4KHP - chains A and J of the 22 polymer chains in the assembly; structure by X-ray diffraction, 3.10 A resolution.

[Chain A]
Molecule: 16S Ribosomal RNA
Organism: Thermus thermophilus
Sequence (1506 nucleotides; numbered 6 to 1511; the number before each row is that of its first residue):
     6 UGGAGAGUUUGAUCCUGGCUCAGGGUGAACGCUGGCGGCGUGCCUAAGAC
    56 AUGCAAGUCGUGCGGGCCGCGGGAUUUUACUCCGUGGUCAGCGGCGGACG
   106 GGUGAGUAACGCGUGGGUGACCUACCCGGAAGAGGGGGACAACCCGGGGA
   156 AACUCGGGCUAAUCCCCCAUGUGGACCCGCCCCUUGGGGUGUGUCCAAAG
   206 GGCUUUGCCCGCUUCCGGAUGGGCCCGCGUCCCAUCAGCUAGUUGGUGGG
   256 GUAAUGGCCCACCAAGGCGACGACGGGUAGCCGGUCUGAGAGGAUGGCCG
   306 GCCACAGGGGCACUGAGACACGGGCCCCACUCCUACGGGAGGCAGCAGUU
   356 AGGAAUCUUCCGCAAUGGGCGCAAGCCUGACGGAGCGACGCCGCUUGGAG
   406 GAAGAAGCCCUUCGGGGUGUAAACUCCUGAACCCGGGACGAAACCCCCGA
   456 CGAGGGGACUGACGGUACCGGGGUAAUAGCGCCGGCCAACUCCGUGCCAG
   506 CAGCCGCGGUAAUACGGAGGGCGCGAGCGUUACCCGGAUUCACUGGGCGU
   556 AAAGGGCGUGUAGGCGGCCUGGGGCGUCCCAUGUGAAAGACCACGGCUCA
   606 ACCGUGGGGGAGCGUGGGAUACGCUCAGGCUAGACGGUGGGAGAGGGUGG
   656 UGGAAUUCCCGGAGUAGCGGUGAAAUGCGCAGAUACCGGGAGGAACGCCG
   706 AUGGCGAAGGCAGCCACCUGGUCCACCCGUGACGCUGAGGCGCGAAAGCG
   756 UGGGGAGCAAACCGGAUUAGAUACCCGGGUAGUCCACGCCCUAAACGAUG
   806 CGCGCUAGGUCUCUGGGUCUCCUGGGGGCCGAAGCUAACGCGUUAAGCGC
   856 GCCGCCUGGGGAGUACGGCCGCAAGGCUGAAACUCAAAGGAAUUGACGGG
   906 GGCCCGCACAAGCGGUGGAGCAUGUGGUUUAAUUCGAAGCAACGCGAAGA
   956 ACCUUACCAGGCCUUGACAUGCUAGGGAACCCGGGUGAAAGCCUGGGGUG
  1006 CCCCGCGAGGGGAGCCCUAGCACAGGUGCUGCAUGGCCGUCGUCAGCUCG
  1056 UGCCGUGAGGUGUUGGGUUAAGUCCCGCAACGAGCGCAACCCCCGCCGUU
  1106 AGUUGCCAGCGGUUCGGCCGGGCACUCUAACGGGACUGCCCGCGAAAGCG
  1156 GGAGGAAGGAGGGGACGACGUCUGGUCAGCAUGGCCCUUACGGCCUGGGC
  1206 GACACACGUGCUACAAUGCCCACUACAAAGCGAUGCCACCCGGCAACGGG
  1256 GAGCUAAUCGCAAAAAGGUGGGCCCAGUUCGGAUUGGGGUCUGCAACCCG
  1306 ACCCCAUGAAGCCGGAAUCGCUAGUAAUCGCGGAUCAGCCAUGCCGCGGU
  1356 GAAUACGUUCCCGGGCCUUGUACACACCGCCCGUCACGCCAUGGGAGCGG
  1406 GCUCUACCCGAAGUCGCCGGGAGCCUACGGGCAGGCGCCGAGGGUAGGGC
  1456 CCGUGACUGGGGCGAAGUCGUAACAAGGUAGCUGUACCGGAAGGUGCGGC
  1506 UGGAUC
Sequence notes: conflict A79 (G131378 in 55771382)

[Chain J]
Name: 30S Ribosomal protein S10
Organism: Thermus thermophilus
UniProt: Q5SHN7 (RS10_THET8); residues 3-100 here = UniProt positions 3-100
Chain sequence (98 residues; each row starts with the number of its first residue):
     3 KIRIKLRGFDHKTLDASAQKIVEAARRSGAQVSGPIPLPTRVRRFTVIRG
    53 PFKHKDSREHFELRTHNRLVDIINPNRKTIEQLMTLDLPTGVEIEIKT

[Chain A / chain J interface]
Pairs across the interface (72):
  G941(A) - Phe54(J)  sugar contact
  A942(A) - Phe54(J)  sugar contact
  A942(A) - Lys55(J)  hydrogen bond to the sugar
  A947(A) - Lys55(J)  salt bridge to the phosphate
  C950(A) - Lys55(J)  base contact
  C950(A) - Lys57(J)  salt bridge to the phosphate
  G951(A) - Pro53(J)  sugar contact
  G951(A) - Phe54(J)  base contact
  G951(A) - Lys55(J)  hydrogen bond to the sugar
  G951(A) - Lys57(J)  salt bridge to the phosphate
  A953(A) - Thr48(J)  base contact
  A953(A) - Arg60(J)  base contact
  G1041(A) - Pro53(J)  base contact
  C1042(A) - Arg51(J)  hydrogen bond to the sugar
  C1042(A) - Pro53(J)  base contact
  C1043(A) - Arg51(J)  sugar contact
  C1043(A) - Gly52(J)  sugar contact
  C1043(A) - His56(J)  hydrogen bond to the sugar
  C1043(A) - Ser59(J)  phosphate contact
  G1044(A) - Arg51(J)  phosphate contact
  G1044(A) - His56(J)  hydrogen bond to the sugar
  G1044(A) - Ser59(J)  hydrogen bond to the phosphate
  A1106(A) - Gly36(J)  hydrogen bond to the sugar
  A1106(A) - Pro37(J)  hydrogen bond to the sugar
  A1106(A) - Ile38(J)  sugar contact
  A1106(A) - Pro39(J)  base contact
  G1107(A) - Ser35(J)  sugar contact
  G1107(A) - Gly36(J)  hydrogen bond to the phosphate
  G1107(A) - Ile38(J)  sugar contact
  U1108(A) - Arg5(J)  base contact
  U1108(A) - Asp73(J)  base contact
  U1133(A) - Pro39(J)  hydrogen bond to the sugar
  U1133(A) - Leu40(J)  sugar contact
  U1133(A) - Pro41(J)  sugar contact
  A1134(A) - Pro39(J)  sugar contact
  A1134(A) - Leu40(J)  sugar contact
  A1134(A) - Pro41(J)  phosphate contact
  A1134(A) - Thr42(J)  hydrogen bond to the phosphate
  A1134(A) - Arg70(J)  hydrogen bond to the phosphate
  A1135(A) - His13(J)  hydrogen bond to the phosphate
  A1135(A) - Asp17(J)  sugar contact
  A1135(A) - His68(J)  salt bridge to the phosphate
  A1135(A) - Arg70(J)  salt bridge to the phosphate
  C1136(A) - His13(J)  salt bridge to the phosphate
  C1136(A) - Lys14(J)  phosphate contact
  C1171(A) - Arg51(J)  salt bridge to the phosphate
  C1171(A) - Glu61(J)  phosphate contact
  G1179(A) - His56(J)  base contact
  G1180(A) - Pro53(J)  base contact
  G1180(A) - Phe54(J)  sugar contact
  G1180(A) - Lys55(J)  sugar contact
  U1181(A) - Phe54(J)  sugar contact
  G1184(A) - Pro53(J)  base contact
  G1235(A) - Val44(J)  phosphate contact
  C1236(A) - Arg43(J)  base contact
  C1236(A) - Val44(J)  phosphate contact
  C1236(A) - Arg45(J)  salt bridge to the phosphate
  G1237(A) - Arg43(J)  base contact
  U1260(A) - Lys99(J)  base contact
  A1261(A) - Arg9(J)  salt bridge to the phosphate
  A1261(A) - Arg43(J)  hydrogen bond to the base
  A1262(A) - Lys7(J)  salt bridge to the phosphate
  A1262(A) - Pro41(J)  sugar contact
  U1263(A) - Arg5(J)  hydrogen bond to the base
  U1263(A) - Lys7(J)  hydrogen bond to the base
  C1349(A) - Lys57(J)  sugar contact
  C1349(A) - Arg60(J)  hydrogen bond to the sugar
  C1350(A) - Thr48(J)  sugar contact
  C1350(A) - Arg60(J)  sugar contact
  C1350(A) - His62(J)  sugar contact
  G1351(A) - Arg46(J)  hydrogen bond to the sugar
  G1351(A) - His62(J)  salt bridge to the phosphate
Interface residues without a listed pair, chain A (36 interface residues in all): A943, G949, U1109, A1170
Interface residues without a listed pair, chain J (36 interface residues in all): Val34, Glu97

[Summary]
The chain A/chain J interface involves 36 residues from each chain, with 18 hydrogen bonds and 11 salt
bridges. Polar pairs include A1261(A)-Arg43(J), U1263(A)-Arg5(J) and U1263(A)-Lys7(J).
Here chain A is 16S Ribosomal RNA and chain J is 30S Ribosomal protein S10, both from Thermus thermophilus.
Entry 4KHP (Structure of the Thermus thermophilus 30S ribosomal subunit in complex with de-6-MSA-pactamycin)
was determined by X-ray diffraction.
